6J54 - chains b and f of the 18 polymer chains in the assembly; structure by electron microscopy, 3.94 A resolution.

[Chain b]
Molecule: ATP synthase peripheral stalk-membrane subunit b
Organism: Sus scrofa
UniProtKB: A0A286ZYM6 (A0A286ZYM6_PIG); residues 3-84 here correspond to UniProt positions 45-126 (UniProt number = residue number + 42)
Sequence (82 residues; each row starts with the number of its first residue):
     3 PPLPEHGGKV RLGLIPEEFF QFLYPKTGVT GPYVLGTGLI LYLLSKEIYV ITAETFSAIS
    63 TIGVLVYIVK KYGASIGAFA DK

[Chain f]
Molecule: ATP synthase subunit f, mitochondrial
Organism: Sus scrofa
UniProtKB: Q95339 (ATPK_PIG); residues 1-87 here correspond to UniProt positions 2-88 (UniProt number = residue number + 1)
Sequence (87 residues; row label = number of the first residue in the row):
     1 ASVVPLKDRR LLEVKLGELP SWILMRDFTP SGIAGAFQRG YYRYYNKYVN VKKGSVAGLS
    61 MVLAAYVVFN YCRSYKELKH ERLRKYH
Curated features (UniProtKB/Swiss-Prot):
  - modified residue: Ala1 (N-acetylalanine), Ser2 (Phosphoserine), Lys15 (N6-acetyllysine)

[Chain b / chain f interface]
Residue-residue contacts (14):
  Glu49(b) - Tyr86(f)
  Ile50(b) - Lys85(f)
  Ile50(b) - Tyr86(f)  hydrogen bond (backbone-backbone)
  Tyr51(b) - Glu81(f)
  Val52(b) - Tyr71(f)
  Val52(b) - Tyr75(f)  hydrophobic
  Ile53(b) - Tyr71(f)
  Val71(b) - Tyr48(f)  hydrophobic
  Val71(b) - Asn50(f)
  Tyr74(b) - Asn50(f)
  Gly75(b) - Asn50(f)
  Ile78(b) - Asn50(f)
  Ile78(b) - Lys53(f)
  Ile78(b) - Gly54(f)
Other interface residues (no listed pair), chain b (11 interface residues in all): Ala55, Phe81
Other interface residues (no listed pair), chain f (14 interface residues in all): Lys47, Val49, Lys52, Val56, Leu78

[Overview]
11 residues of chain b face 14 of chain f across their interface; the contacts include 1 hydrogen bond. Its
one hydrogen bond, Ile50(b)-Tyr86(f), is backbone to backbone.
Here chain b is ATP synthase peripheral stalk-membrane subunit b and chain f is ATP synthase subunit f,
mitochondrial, both from Sus scrofa. Entry 6J54 (Cryo-EM structure of the mammalian E-state ATP synthase FO
section) was determined by electron microscopy (same publication as 6J5A).
